1XXT - chains C and D of the 4 polymer chains in the assembly; structure by X-ray diffraction, 1.91 A resolution.

Chain C:
Molecule: Hemoglobin alpha chain
Organism: Homo sapiens
UniProt: P69905 (HBA_HUMAN); residue numbers follow UniProt; this construct covers 1-141
Amino-acid sequence (141 residues; numbered 1 to 141; the number before each row is that of its first residue):
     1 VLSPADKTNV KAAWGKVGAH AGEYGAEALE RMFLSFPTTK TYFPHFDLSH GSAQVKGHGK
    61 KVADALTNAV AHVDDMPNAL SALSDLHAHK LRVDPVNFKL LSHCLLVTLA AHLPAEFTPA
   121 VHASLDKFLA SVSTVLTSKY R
Metal / ion sites: heme Fe near His87 (its only coordinating residue here)
Small-molecule neighbours: heme (HEM): Met32, Thr39, Tyr42, Phe43, His45, Phe46, His58, Lys61, Val62, Ala65, Leu66, Leu83, Leu86, His87, Leu91, Val93, Asn97, Phe98, Leu101, Val132, Leu136
Curated features (UniProtKB/Swiss-Prot):
  - site: Lys61 (Not glycated)
  - natural variant: Asp6 (A6D: In J-Toronto; this construct carries the variant), Ala13 (A13D: In J-Paris 1/J-Aljezur), Glu27 (A27E: In Shenyang; this construct carries the variant), Lys61 (K61N: In Zambia; deletion: In Clinic), Asp64 (A64D: In Pontoise; this construct carries the variant), Asp75 (D75A: In Lille; D75G: In Chapel Hill; D75N: In G-Pest), Ala111 (A111D: In Petah Tikva)

Chain D:
Molecule: Hemoglobin beta chain
Organism: Homo sapiens
UniProt: P68871 (HBB_HUMAN); residue numbers follow UniProt; this construct covers 1-146
Amino-acid sequence (146 residues; numbered 1 to 146; the number before each row is that of its first residue):
     1 VHLTPEEKSA VTALWGKVNV DEVGGEALGR LLVVYPWTQR FFESFGDLST PDAVMGNPKV
    61 KAHGKKVLGA FSDGLAHLDN LKGTFATLSE LHCDKLHVDP ENFRLLGNVL VCVLAHHFGK
   121 EFTPPVQAAY QKVVAGVANA LAHKYH
Metal / ion sites: heme Fe near His92 (its only coordinating residue here)
Small-molecule neighbours: heme (HEM): Leu31, Thr38, Phe41, Phe42, Phe45, His63, Lys66, Val67, Ala70, Phe71, Phe85, Leu88, Leu91, His92, Leu96, Val98, Asn102, Phe103, Leu106, Val137, Leu141
Curated features (UniProtKB/Swiss-Prot):
  - natural variant: Leu3 (H3L: In Graz; this construct carries the variant), Glu7 (E7A: In G-Makassar; E7K: In Hb C; E7Q: In Machida; E7V: In SKCA), Lys8 (E8K: In G-Siriraj; this construct carries the variant), Val11 (A11V: In Iraq-Halabja; this construct carries the variant), Gly16 (W16G: In Randwick; this construct carries the variant), Val23 (E23V: In D-Granada; this construct carries the variant), Gly24 (V24G: In Miyashiro; this construct carries the variant), Gly25 (G25D: In Moscva; G25R: In Riverdale-Bronx; G25V: In Savannah), Leu32 (L32P: In Yokohama), Val33 (L33V: In Muscat; this construct carries the variant), Arg40 (Q40R: In Tianshui; this construct carries the variant), Phe42 (F42Y: In Mequon; deletion: In Bruxelles), 11 further natural variant entries in UniProt

How chain C and chain D interact:
Contacting residue pairs (38):
  Glu30(C) - Pro124(D)
  Arg31(C) - Phe122(D)  hydrogen bond (side chain-backbone)
  Arg31(C) - Thr123(D)
  Arg31(C) - Pro124(D)
  Arg31(C) - Gln127(D)  hydrogen bond
  Leu34(C) - Pro124(D)  hydrophobic
  Leu34(C) - Pro125(D)
  Leu34(C) - Ala128(D)
  Ser35(C) - Gln127(D)
  Ser35(C) - Ala128(D)
  Ser35(C) - Gln131(D)
  Phe36(C) - Gln131(D)
  His103(C) - Asn108(D)
  His103(C) - Gln127(D)
  His103(C) - Gln131(D)  hydrogen bond
  Cys104(C) - Gln127(D)
  Val107(C) - Val111(D)  hydrophobic
  Val107(C) - Cys112(D)  hydrophobic
  Val107(C) - Ala115(D)
  Val107(C) - Gln127(D)
  Ala110(C) - Cys112(D)
  Ala110(C) - Ala115(D)
  Ala110(C) - His116(D)
  Ala111(C) - Ala115(D)
  Ala111(C) - Gly119(D)
  Pro114(C) - His116(D)
  Phe117(C) - Arg30(D)  hydrogen bond (backbone-side chain)
  Phe117(C) - His116(D)
  Thr118(C) - Arg30(D)
  Pro119(C) - Arg30(D)
  Pro119(C) - Val33(D)
  Pro119(C) - Met55(D)  hydrophobic
  His122(C) - Arg30(D)  hydrogen bond
  His122(C) - Val34(D)
  His122(C) - Cys112(D)
  Ala123(C) - Val34(D)
  Asp126(C) - Val34(D)
  Asp126(C) - Tyr35(D)  hydrogen bond
Also at the interface, not in a pair above, chain C (19 interface residues in all): Leu106, Ala120
Also at the interface, not in a pair above, chain D (20 interface residues in all): Pro51, Lys120

In short:
Chain C and chain D form an interface of 19 and 20 residues respectively, with 6 hydrogen bonds. Among the
polar pairs are Arg31(C)-Phe122(D), Arg31(C)-Gln127(D) and His103(C)-Gln131(D). Ligands of chain C: heme.
Ligands of chain D: heme.
Chain C is Hemoglobin alpha chain and chain D is Hemoglobin beta chain, both from Homo sapiens; the structure,
The T-to-T High Transitions in Human Hemoglobin: wild-type deoxy Hb A (low salt, one test set), was determined
by X-ray diffraction (same publication as 1XY0, 1XZ5, 1XZ7, 1XZU, 1XZV, 1Y09 and 45 further entries).
